PDB entry 8X1X | X-ray diffraction, 2.30 A resolution | chain A

[Chain A]
Name: Papain-like protease nsp3
Organism: Severe acute respiratory syndrome coronavirus 2
Notes: EC 3.4.19.12, 3.4.22.-
UniProt: P0DTD1 (R1AB_SARS2); residues 1-315 here correspond to UniProt positions 1564-1878 (UniProt number = residue number + 1563)
Chain sequence (316 residues; numbered 0 to 315; the number before each row is that of its first residue; numbering starts at 0):
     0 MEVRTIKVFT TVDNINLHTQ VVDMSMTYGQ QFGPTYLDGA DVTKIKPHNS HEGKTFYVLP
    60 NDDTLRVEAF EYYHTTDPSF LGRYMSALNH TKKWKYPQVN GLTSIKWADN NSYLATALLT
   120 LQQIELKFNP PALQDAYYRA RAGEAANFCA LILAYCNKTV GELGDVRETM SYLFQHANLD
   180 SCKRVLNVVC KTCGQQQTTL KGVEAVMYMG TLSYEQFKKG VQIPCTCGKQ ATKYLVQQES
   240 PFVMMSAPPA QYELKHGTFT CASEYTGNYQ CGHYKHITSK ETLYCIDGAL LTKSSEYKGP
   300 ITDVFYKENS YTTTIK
Not modelled in the structure: 190
Differences from the reference sequence: initiating methionine (0); engineered mutation S111 (Cys1674 in P0DTD1)
Small-molecule neighbours:
  - Lithocholic acid (4OA; (3beta,5beta,14beta,17alpha)-3-hydroxycholan-24-oic acid), molecule 1: F69, H73, N128, Q174, H175, A176, N177, L178, D179
  - Lithocholic acid (4OA), molecule 2: Y213, E214, K217, T257, Y305, K306, E307, N308, S309, Y310
UniProt features mapped onto this chain:
  - zinc finger: C189 to C226 (C4-type)
  - active site (For PL-PRO activity): H272, D286
  - binding site (Zn(2+)): C189, C192, C224, C226
What the authors report for this chain:
  - catalytic residues: H272, D286 (citing earlier work)
  - binding site for Lithocholic acid: F69, H73, N128, Q174, H175, A176, N177, L178, D179, Y213, E214, K217, T257, N267, Q269, Y305, K306, E307, N308, S309
  - conformationally variable residues (side-chain flip): Q269

[In short]
Ligands of chain A: Lithocholic acid. Curated annotation (UniProt) lists active-site residues H272 and D286
and 4 Zn2+-binding residues. From the paper: catalytic residues H272 and D286; a binding site for Lithocholic
acid at F69, H73 and N128 among others.
Chain A is Papain-like protease nsp3 (Severe acute respiratory syndrome coronavirus 2); the structure,
SARS-CoV-2 Papain like protease (PLpro) in complex with inhibitor Lithocholic acid, was determined by X-ray
diffraction (same publication as 8XTD).
